Entry 7QGI (X-ray diffraction, 1.65 A resolution); this record covers chain D.

== Chain D ==
Name: Proofreading exoribonuclease nsp14
Source organism: Severe acute respiratory syndrome coronavirus 2
Notes: EC 3.1.13.-
Reference sequence: P0DTD1 (R1AB_SARS2); residues 7-527 here correspond to UniProt positions 5932-6452 (UniProt number = residue number + 5925)
Chain sequence (523 residues; row label = number of the first residue in the row):
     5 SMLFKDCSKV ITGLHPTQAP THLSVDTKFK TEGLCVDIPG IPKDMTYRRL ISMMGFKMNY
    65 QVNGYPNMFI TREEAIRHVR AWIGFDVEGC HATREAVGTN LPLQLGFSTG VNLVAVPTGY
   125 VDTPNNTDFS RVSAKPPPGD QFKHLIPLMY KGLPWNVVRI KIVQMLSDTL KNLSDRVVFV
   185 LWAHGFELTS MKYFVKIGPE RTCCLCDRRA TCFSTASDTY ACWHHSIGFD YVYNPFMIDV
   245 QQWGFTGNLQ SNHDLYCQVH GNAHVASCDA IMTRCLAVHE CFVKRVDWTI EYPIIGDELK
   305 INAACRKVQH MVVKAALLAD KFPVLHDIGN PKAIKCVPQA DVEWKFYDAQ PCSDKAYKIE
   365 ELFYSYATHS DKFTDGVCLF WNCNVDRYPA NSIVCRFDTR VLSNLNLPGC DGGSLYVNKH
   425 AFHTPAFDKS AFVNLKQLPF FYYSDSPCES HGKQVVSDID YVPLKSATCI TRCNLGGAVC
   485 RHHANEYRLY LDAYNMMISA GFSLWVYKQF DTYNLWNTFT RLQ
Disordered / not traced: 5-23, 96-101, 123-150, 371-374, 457-462, 525-527
Differences from the reference sequence: expression tag (5-6)
Bound ions: Zn2+ site 1: Cys207, Cys210, Cys226, His229; Zn2+ site 2: His257, Cys261, His264, Cys279; Zn2+ site 3: Cys452, Cys477, Cys484, His487
Curated features (UniProtKB/Swiss-Prot):
  - region: Cys414 to Thr428 (GpppA-binding)
  - active site: Asp90, Glu92, Glu191, His268, Asp273
  - binding site (Mg(2+)): Asp90, Glu92, Glu191, His268, Asp273
  - binding site (Zn(2+)): Cys207, Cys210, Cys226, His229, His257, Cys261, His264, Cys279, Cys452, Cys477, Cys484, His487
  - binding site (S-adenosyl-L-methionine): Asp331 to Ala337
  - site: Gln527 (Cleavage)
What the authors report for this chain:
  - catalytic residues: Asp90, Glu92, Glu191, His268, Asp273 (citing earlier work)
  - conformationally variable residues (loop rearrangement, order/disorder transition): Glu36 to Asp41, Leu54 to Met58, Ala96 to Val101, Gly123 to Ile150, Phe146 to Leu152, His188, Cys356 to Thr378
  - contacts within the chain: Val287-Ser357 (hydrogen bond), His283-Asp358 (water-mediated contact), Lys359-Asp415

== In short ==
Cys207, Cys210, Cys226 and His229 form the Zn2+ site 1. His257, Cys261, His264 and Cys279 coordinate Zn2+ site
2. Curated annotation (UniProt) lists 5 active-site residues, 5 Mg2+-binding residues, 12 Zn2+-binding
residues and 7 S-adenosyl-L-methionine-binding residues. From the paper: catalytic residues Asp90, Glu92 and
Glu191 among others; conformational variability at Glu36, Leu54 and Ala96 among others.
Chain D is Proofreading exoribonuclease nsp14 (Severe acute respiratory syndrome coronavirus 2); the
structure, Crystal structure of SARS-CoV-2 NSP14 in the absence of NSP10, was determined by X-ray diffraction,
deposited together with 7QIF.
